1PF9 - chains R and S of the 21 polymer chains in the assembly; structure by X-ray diffraction, 2.99 A resolution.

[Chain R (and S)]
Protein: groES protein
Organism: Escherichia coli
Notes: chain S of this document is another copy of the same molecule, construct and numbering; everything in this record applies to it too
UniProt: P05380 (CH10_ECOLI); residues 1-97 here = UniProt positions 1-97
Amino-acid sequence (97 residues; numbered 1 to 97; the number before each row is that of its first residue):
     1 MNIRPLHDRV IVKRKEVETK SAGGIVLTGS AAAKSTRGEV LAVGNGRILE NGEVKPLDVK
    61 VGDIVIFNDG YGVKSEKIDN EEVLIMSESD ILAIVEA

[Chain R / chain S interface]
Residue-residue contacts (34):
  A22(R) with N80(S)
  G23(R) with N80(S)
  T36(R) with E76(S), hydrogen bond
  R37(R) with E76(S), salt bridge; K77(S), hydrogen bond (side chain-backbone); I78(S)
  E50(R) with E50(S); N51(S)
  G52(R) with N51(S)
  K55(R) with N51(S), hydrogen bond
  D58(R) with H7(S); N45(S); I48(S)
  I66(R) with I3(S), hydrophobic; E76(S)
  N68(R) with K74(S)
  E88(R) with H7(S), salt bridge
  I91(R) with L6(S)
  L92(R) with P5(S); L6(S), hydrogen bond (backbone-backbone); R9(S); I85(S), hydrophobic
  A93(R) with R4(S); P5(S), hydrophobic; L6(S)
  I94(R) with I3(S); R4(S), hydrogen bond (backbone-backbone); L6(S), hydrophobic
  V95(R) with N2(S)
  E96(R) with M1(S); N2(S); R4(S)
  A97(R) with M1(S); N2(S)
Other interface residues (no listed pair), chain R (21 interface residues in all): R47, E53, V59
Other interface residues (no listed pair), chain S (19 interface residues in all): I11

[Summary]
The interface between chain R and chain S involves 21 residues on one side and 19 on the other, with 5
hydrogen bonds and 2 salt bridges. Polar pairs include R37(R)-E76(S), E88(R)-H7(S) and T36(R)-E76(S).
Both chains are groES protein (Escherichia coli). Entry 1PF9 (GroEL-GroES-ADP) was determined by X-ray
diffraction, deposited together with 1PCQ.
